7WDN - chain A; structure by X-ray diffraction, 1.80 A resolution.

# Chain A
Molecule: beta-glucosidase
Notes: EC 3.2.1.21
UniProtKB: A0A1E1FFN6 (A0A1E1FFN6_9ZZZZ); residues 2-455 here = UniProt positions 2-455
Sequence (457 residues; each row starts with the number of its first residue; numbering starts at 0):
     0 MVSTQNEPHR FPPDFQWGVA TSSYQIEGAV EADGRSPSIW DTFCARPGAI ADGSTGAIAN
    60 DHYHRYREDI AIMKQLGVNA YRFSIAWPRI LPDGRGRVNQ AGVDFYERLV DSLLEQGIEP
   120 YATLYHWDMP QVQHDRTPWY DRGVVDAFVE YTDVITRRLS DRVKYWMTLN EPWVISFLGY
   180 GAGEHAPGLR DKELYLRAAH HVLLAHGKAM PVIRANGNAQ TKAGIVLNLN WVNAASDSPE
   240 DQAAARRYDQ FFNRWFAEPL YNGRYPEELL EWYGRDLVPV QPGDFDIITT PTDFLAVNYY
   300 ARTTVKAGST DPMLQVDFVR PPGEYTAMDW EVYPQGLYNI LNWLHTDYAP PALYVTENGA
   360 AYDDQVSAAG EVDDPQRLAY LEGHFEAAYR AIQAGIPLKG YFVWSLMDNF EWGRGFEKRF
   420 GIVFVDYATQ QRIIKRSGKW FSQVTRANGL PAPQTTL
Not modelled in the structure: 0-5, 450-456
Differences from the reference sequence: initiating methionine (0); expression tag (1, 456)
Residues lining bound ligands:
  - alpha-D-glucopyranose (GLC), molecule 1: Q24, H125, W126, N169, E170, N297, Y299, W329, E356, W403, E410, W411, F419
  - alpha-D-glucopyranose (GLC), molecule 2: V29, E30, R34, P36, D40, T54, A56
  - alpha-D-glucopyranose (GLC), molecule 3: E170, W172, V173, L177, H184, N227, N229, F251, Y299, W329, E410
  - alpha-D-glucopyranose (GLC), molecule 4: K191, W271, Y272, P311, M312, Q314

# Summary
Ligands of chain A: 4 copies of alpha-D-glucopyranose.
Chain A is beta-glucosidase; the structure, Crystal structures of MeBglD2 in complex with various saccharides,
was determined by X-ray diffraction (same publication as 7WDO, 7WDP, 7WDR, 7WDS and 7WDV).
